3NA9 - chains L and H; structure by X-ray diffraction, 1.70 A resolution.

Chain L:
Protein: Fab15 light chain
Organism: Homo sapiens
Chain sequence (214 residues; row label = number of the first residue in the row):
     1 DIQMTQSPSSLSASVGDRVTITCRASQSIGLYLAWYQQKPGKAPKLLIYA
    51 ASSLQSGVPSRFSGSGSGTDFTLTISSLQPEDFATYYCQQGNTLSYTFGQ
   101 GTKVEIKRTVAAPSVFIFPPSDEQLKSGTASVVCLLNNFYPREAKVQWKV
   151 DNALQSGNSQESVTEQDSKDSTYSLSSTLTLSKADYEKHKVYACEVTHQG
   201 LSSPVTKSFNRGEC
Cystine bridges: Cys23-Cys88, Cys134-Cys194
Metal / ion sites: Zn2+ site 1: Glu123 (together with acetate ion) (shared with His212(H) of chain H); Zn2+ site 2: Asn137, Asn138 (shared with His164(H) of chain H); Zn2+ site 3: Asp151, His189 (together with acetate ion); Zn2+ site 4: Cys214 (together with acetate ion) (shared with His213(H), His217(H) of chain H)

Chain H:
Protein: Fab15 heavy chain
Organism: Homo sapiens
Chain sequence (225 residues; each row starts with the number of its first residue; a row labelled like 82A-82C holds insertion residues (82A, then the next letters in order)):
     1 EVQLVQSGAEVKKPGESLKISCKGSGYSFTNYWVGWVRQMPGKGLEWMGF
    51 ID
   52A P
    53 SDSYTNYAPSFQGQVTISADKSISTAYLQW
82A-82C SSL
    83 KASDTAMYYCARELYQGY
100A-100D MDTF
   101 DSWGQGTLVTVSSASTKGPSVFPLAPCSRSTSESTAALGCLVKDYFPEPV
   151 TVSWNSGALTSGVHTFPAVLQSSGLYSLSSVVTVPSSSLGTKTYTCNVDH
   201 KPSNTKVDKRVHHHHHH
Cystine bridges: Cys22-Cys92, Cys140-Cys196
Metal / ion sites: Zn2+ site 1: Asp72, Ser74; Zn2+ site 2: His164 (shared with Asn137(L), Asn138(L) of chain L); Zn2+ site 3: His212 (together with acetate ion) (shared with Glu123(L) of chain L); Zn2+ site 4: His213, His217 (together with acetate ion) (shared with Cys214(L) of chain L); Zn2+ site 5: His214, His216; Zn2+ site 6 near His215 (its only coordinating residue here)

Interface between chain L and chain H:
Cross-chain cystine bridges: Cys214(L)-Cys127(H)
Residue-residue contacts - 83 pairs, chain L then chain H:
  Tyr32(L) with Gly99(H); Tyr100(H); Met100A(H)
  Leu33(L) with Met100A(H)
  Ala34(L) with Met100A(H)
  Tyr36(L) with Thr100C(H); Phe100D(H), hydrogen bond (side chain-backbone)
  Gln38(L) with Gln39(H); Tyr91(H), hydrogen bond
  Lys42(L) with Tyr91(H), hydrogen bond (backbone-side chain)
  Ala43(L) with Tyr91(H), hydrophobic; Trp103(H), hydrophobic; Gly104(H)
  Pro44(L) with Leu45(H), hydrophobic; Trp103(H)
  Leu46(L) with Gln98(H); Thr100C(H); Phe100D(H)
  Tyr49(L) with Gln98(H); Gly99(H); Thr100C(H)
  Ala50(L) with Gly99(H); Met100A(H), hydrogen bond (backbone-side chain)
  Gln55(L) with Gln98(H)
  Tyr87(L) with Gln39(H), hydrogen bond; Lys43(H); Gly44(H); Leu45(H), hydrophobic
  Gln89(L) with Phe100D(H)
  Gly91(L) with Met100A(H)
  Leu94(L) with Phe50(H), hydrophobic; Asp100B(H)
  Ser95(L) with Pro61(H)
  Tyr96(L) with Trp47(H); Glu95(H), hydrogen bond; Asp100B(H), hydrogen bond; Phe100D(H), hydrophobic
  Phe98(L) with Leu45(H); Trp47(H)
  Phe116(L) with Glu133(H); Ala137(H)
  Phe118(L) with Leu124(H); Ala125(H); Ala137(H)
  Pro119(L) with Ala125(H); Cys127(H), hydrophobic
  Ser121(L) with Phe122(H); Pro123(H)
  Asp122(L) with His216(H); His217(H), salt bridge
  Glu123(L) with Phe122(H); Pro123(H); Lys209(H), salt bridge; His212(H), salt bridge
  Gln124(L) with Phe122(H); Lys143(H)
  Ser131(L) with Leu141(H); Lys143(H)
  Val133(L) with Leu124(H), hydrophobic
  Leu135(L) with Ala137(H), hydrophobic; Phe166(H), hydrophobic; Val181(H), hydrophobic
  Asn137(L) with His164(H)
  Asn138(L) with His164(H), hydrogen bond
  Gln160(L) with Val169(H); Leu170(H); Gln171(H)
  Glu161(L) with Val169(H)
  Ser162(L) with Phe166(H); Pro167(H), hydrogen bond (side chain-backbone)
  Val163(L) with Pro167(H)
  Thr164(L) with Phe166(H)
  Asp167(L) with His164(H)
  Ser174(L) with His164(H), hydrogen bond; Phe166(H)
  Leu175(L) with Phe166(H)
  Ser176(L) with Phe166(H); Ser179(H), hydrogen bond
  Phe209(L) with Cys127(H), hydrophobic
  Cys214(L) with Cys127(H), disulfide; Ser128(H), hydrogen bond (backbone-backbone); His213(H), hydrogen bond (backbone-side chain); His217(H), hydrogen bond (backbone-side chain)
Other interface residues (no listed pair), chain L (43 interface residues in all): Ile117
Other interface residues (no listed pair), chain H (53 interface residues in all): Trp33, Val37, Glu46, Asn58, Asp101, Pro126, Thr135, Ala136, Leu138, Thr165, Thr183, His214

Overview:
43 residues of chain L and 53 residues of chain H are in contact; the contacts include 1 disulfide bond, 14
hydrogen bonds and 3 salt bridges. Polar pairs include Asp122(L)-His217(H), Glu123(L)-Lys209(H) and
Glu123(L)-His212(H). The Zn2+ site 3 is built by His212(H) and Glu123(L).
Chain L is Fab15 light chain and chain H is Fab15 heavy chain, both from Homo sapiens; the structure, Crystal
structure of Fab15, was determined by X-ray diffraction.
